Entry 6N6T (X-ray diffraction, 1.25 A resolution); this record covers chain A.

# Chain A
Protein: Beta-lactamase oxa23
Source organism: Acinetobacter baumannii
Notes: EC 3.5.2.6
UniProtKB: Q9L4P2 (Q9L4P2_ACIBA); residue numbers follow UniProt; this construct covers 31-273
Sequence (243 residues; numbered 31 to 273; the number before each row is that of its first residue):
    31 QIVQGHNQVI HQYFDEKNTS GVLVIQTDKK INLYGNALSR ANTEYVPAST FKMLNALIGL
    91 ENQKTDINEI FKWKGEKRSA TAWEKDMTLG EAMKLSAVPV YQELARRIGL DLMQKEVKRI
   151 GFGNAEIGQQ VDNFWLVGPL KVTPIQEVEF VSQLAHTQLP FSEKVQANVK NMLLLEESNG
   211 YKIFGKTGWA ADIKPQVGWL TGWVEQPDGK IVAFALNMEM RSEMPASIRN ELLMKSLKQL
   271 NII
Unresolved in the structure: 104-114
Sequence notes: engineered mutation Ala110 (Phe in Q9L4P2), Ala221 (Met in Q9L4P2)
Ligand contacts: citrate anion (FLC): Ala78, Ser79, Lys82, Leu125, Ser126, Ala127, Leu166, Lys216, Thr217, Gly218, Trp219, Ala256, Arg259
UniProt features mapped onto this chain:
  - active site: Ser79 (Acyl-ester intermediate)
  - binding site (a beta-lactam): Ser79, Lys82, Ser126, Thr217, Trp219, Arg259
  - modified residue: Lys82 (N6-carboxylysine)
  - mutagenesis: Ala220 (A220AA: Confers hydrolytic capacity, with respect to ceftazidime. Increases catalytic efficiency about 10-fold, with respect to cefotaxime ...)
What the authors report for this chain:
  - conformationally variable residues (order/disorder transition): Trp103 to Lys115
  - mutagenesis - F110A/M221A (2-fold): decreased growth in response to ampicillin
  - mutagenesis - F110A: unchanged growth in response to imipenem
  - mutagenesis - F110A (4-fold), F110A/M221A, M221A (2-fold): decreased growth in response to meropenem
  - mutagenesis - F110A/M221A (2-fold), M221A (2-fold): decreased growth in response to imipenem
  - mutagenesis - F110A/M221A: decreased binding to meropenem
  - mutagenesis - F110A/M221A (60-fold): decreased binding to doripenem
  - mutagenesis - F110A/M221A: decreased binding to imipenem
  - mutagenesis - F110A/M221A: decreased growth in response to doripenem
  - mutagenesis - F110A/M221A: unchanged catalytic activity on carbapenem antibiotics
  - catalytic residues: Ser79 (citing earlier work)

# Overview
Chain A binds citrate anion. From UniProt: active-site residue Ser79, 6 beta-lactam-binding residues and one
mutagenesis site. The paper reports the catalytic residue Ser79; F110A, F110A/M221A and M221A reduce growth in
response to meropenem.
Chain A is Beta-lactamase oxa23 (Acinetobacter baumannii); the structure, OXA-23 mutant F110A/M221A low pH
form, was determined by X-ray diffraction (same publication as 6N6U, 6N6V, 6N6W, 6N6X and 6N6Y).
